Entry 8FNL (electron microscopy, 2.80 A resolution); this record covers chains D and E of the 12 polymer chains in the assembly.

Chain D:
Name: Lamina-associated polypeptide 2, isoform alpha, Integrase chimera
Source organism: Homo sapiens
Notes: EC 2.7.7.-, 3.1.-.-
Reference sequence: chimeric construct of P42166, P12497: residues -53 to -3 from P42166 (LAP2A_HUMAN) positions 50-100 (UniProt number = residue number + 103); residues 1-288 from P12497 positions 1148-1435 (UniProt number = residue number + 1147)
Chain sequence (364 residues; each row starts with the number of its first residue; numbers below 1 keep their minus sign (Gly-75 is residue -75)):
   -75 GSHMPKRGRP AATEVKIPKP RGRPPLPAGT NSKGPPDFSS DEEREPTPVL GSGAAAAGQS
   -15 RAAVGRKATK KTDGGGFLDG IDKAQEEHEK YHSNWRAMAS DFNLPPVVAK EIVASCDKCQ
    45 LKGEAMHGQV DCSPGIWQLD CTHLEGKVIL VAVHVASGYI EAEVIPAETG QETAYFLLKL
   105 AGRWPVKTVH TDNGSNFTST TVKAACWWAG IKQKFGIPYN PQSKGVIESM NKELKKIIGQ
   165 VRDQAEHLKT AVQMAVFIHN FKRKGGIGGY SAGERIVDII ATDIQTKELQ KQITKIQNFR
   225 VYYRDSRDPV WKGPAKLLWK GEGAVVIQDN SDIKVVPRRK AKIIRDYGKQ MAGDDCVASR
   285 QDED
Unresolved in the structure: -75 to 221, 269-288
Differences from the reference sequence: expression tag (-75 to -54); conflict Gln-17 (Arg86 in P42166); linker (-2 to 0); engineered mutation Lys138 (Glu1285 in P12497), Lys148 (Gln1295 in P12497)
Curated features (UniProtKB/Swiss-Prot):
  - modified residue: Thr-46 (Phosphothreonine), Ser-44 (Phosphoserine), Ser-37 (Phosphoserine), Ser-36 (Phosphoserine), Thr-29 (Phosphothreonine), Ser-24 (Phosphoserine), Arg-15 (Omega-N-methylarginine)
  - zinc finger: Asp3 to Gln44 (Integrase-type)
  - DNA-binding region: Phe223 to Asp270 (Integrase-type)
  - binding site (Zn(2+)): His12, His16, Cys40, Cys43
  - binding site (Mg(2+)): Asp64, Asp116, Glu152
Reported in the primary citation:
  - mutagenesis - E138K/G140A/Q148K (1.0 kcal/mol): decreased binding to DTG (from molecular simulation)
  - catalytic residues: Glu152 (citing earlier work)
  - mutagenesis - G140A (3- to 5-fold), G140S (3- to 5-fold), Q148K (5- to 10-fold): decreased catalytic activity
  - mutagenesis - E138K: unchanged catalytic activity
  - mutagenesis - Q148K: decreased growth

Chain E:
Molecule: 27-nt DNA strand
Sequence (27 nucleotides; each row starts with the number of its first residue):
    15 ACTGCTAGAG ATTTTCCCGC CCACGCT
Unresolved in the structure: 34-41

Interface between chain D and chain E:
Contacting residue pairs - 12 pairs, chain D then chain E:
  Leu242(D) - DA15(E)  hydrogen bond to the base
  Trp243(D) - DA15(E)  base contact
  Trp243(D) - DC16(E)  base contact
  Gly245(D) - DC16(E)  base contact
  Glu246(D) - DC16(E)  hydrogen bond to the base
  Glu246(D) - DT17(E)  hydrogen bond to the base
  Gly247(D) - DC16(E)  base contact
  Gly247(D) - DT17(E)  sugar contact
  Ala248(D) - DC16(E)  hydrogen bond to the base
  Val250(D) - DA15(E)  base contact
  Val259(D) - DC16(E)  sugar contact
  Arg263(D) - DG18(E)  salt bridge to the phosphate
Interface residues without a listed pair, chain D (11 interface residues in all): Ile257, Pro261

Summary:
Chain D and chain E form an interface of 11 and 4 residues respectively; the contacts include 4 hydrogen bonds
and 1 salt bridge. Polar pairs include Leu242(D)-DA15(E), Glu246(D)-DC16(E) and Glu246(D)-DT17(E). From the
paper: the catalytic residue Glu152(D); G140A, G140S and Q148K of chain D reduce catalytic activity; 5
substitutions were tested in all.
Here chain D is Lamina-associated polypeptide 2, isoform alpha, Integrase chimera (Homo sapiens) and chain E
is a 27-nt DNA strand. Entry 8FNL (Structure of E138K/Q148K HIV-1 intasome with Dolutegravir bound) was
determined by electron microscopy together with 8FND, 8FNG, 8FNH, 8FNJ, 8FNM, 8FNO, 8FNP and 8FNQ from the
same study.
